PDB entry 7PXA | electron microscopy, 2.80 A resolution | chains 8 and E of the 35 polymer chains in the assembly

Chain 8:
Name: Proteasome subunit alpha
From: Mycobacterium tuberculosis
UniProt: A0A655IUE1 (A0A655IUE1_MYCTX); numbering as in UniProt (aligned over 1-248)
Sequence (248 residues; numbered 1 to 248; the number before each row is that of its first residue):
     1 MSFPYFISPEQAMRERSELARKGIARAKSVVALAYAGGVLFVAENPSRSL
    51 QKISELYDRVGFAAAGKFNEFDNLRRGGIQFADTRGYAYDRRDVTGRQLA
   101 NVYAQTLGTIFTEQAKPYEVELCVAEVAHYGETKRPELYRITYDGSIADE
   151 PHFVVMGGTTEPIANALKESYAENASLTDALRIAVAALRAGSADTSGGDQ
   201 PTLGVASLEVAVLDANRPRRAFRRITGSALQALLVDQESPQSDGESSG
Not modelled in the structure: 1-7, 191-202, 235-248

Chain E:
Name: AAA ATPase forming ring-shaped complexes
From: Mycobacterium tuberculosis
UniProt: A0A045JPX7 (A0A045JPX7_MYCTX); residues 1-609 here = UniProt positions 1-609
Sequence (609 residues; each row starts with the number of its first residue):
     1 MGESERSEAFGIPRDSPLSSGDAAELEQLRREAAVLREQLENAVGSHAPT
    51 RSARDIHQLEARIDSLAARNSKLMETLKEARQQLLALREEVDRLGQPPSG
   101 YGVLLATHDDDTVDVFTSGRKMRLTCSPNIDAASLKKGQTVRLNEALTVV
   151 EAGTFEAVGEISTLREILADGHRALVVGHADEERVVWLADPLIAEDLPDG
   201 LPEALNDDTRPRKLRPGDSLLVDTKAGYAFERIPKAEVEDLVLEEVPDVS
   251 YADIGGLSRQIEQIRDAVELPFLHKELYREYSLRPPKGVLLYGPPGCGKT
   301 LIAKAVANSLAKKMAEVRGDDAHEAKSYFLNIKGPELLNKFVGETERHIR
   351 LIFQRAREKASEGTPVIVFFDEMDSIFRTRGTGVSSDVETTVVPQLLSEI
   401 DGVEGLENVIVIGASNREDMIDPAILRPGRLDVKIKIERPDAEAAQDIYS
   451 KYLTEFLPVHADDLAEFDGDRSACIKAMIEKVVDRMYAEIDDNRFLEVTY
   501 ANGDKEVMYFKDFNSGAMIQNVVDRAKKNAIKSVLETGQPGLRIQHLLDS
   551 IVDEFAENEDLPNTTNPDDWARISGKKGERIVYIRTLVTGKSSSASRAID
   601 TESNLGQYL
Not modelled in the structure: 1-602
From the paper describing this entry:
  - mutagenesis - K340A: decreased catalytic activity on PupDHFR

Interface between chain 8 and chain E:
Pairs across the interface (10; chain 8 residue first):
  M13(8) - L605(E)  hydrophobic
  R14(8) - S603(E)  hydrogen bond (side chain-backbone)
  R14(8) - L605(E)
  S17(8) - L605(E)
  D144(8) - N604(E)
  D144(8) - L605(E)
  D144(8) - G606(E)
  S146(8) - G606(E)
  S146(8) - Q607(E)  hydrogen bond (side chain-backbone)
  I147(8) - Q607(E)  hydrogen bond (backbone-side chain)
Interface residues without a listed pair, chain 8 (8 interface residues in all): F111, G145

Overview:
The interface between chain 8 and chain E involves 8 residues on one side and 5 on the other, with 3 hydrogen
bonds. Polar contacts include R14(8)-S603(E), S146(8)-Q607(E) and I147(8)-Q607(E). From the paper: K340A of
chain E reduces catalytic activity on PupDHFR.
Chain 8 is Proteasome subunit alpha and chain E is AAA ATPase forming ring-shaped complexes, both from
Mycobacterium tuberculosis; the structure, Open-gate mycobacterium 20S CP proteasome in complex MPA - global
3D refinement, was determined by electron microscopy together with 7PX9, 7PXB, 7PXC and 7PXD from the same
study.
